Entry 2JJ2 (X-ray diffraction, 2.40 A resolution); this record covers chains A and G of the 7 polymer chains in the assembly.

== Chain A ==
Molecule: ATP synthase subunit alpha heart isoform
From: Bos taurus
Notes: EC 3.6.1.34
Reference sequence: P19483 (ATPA_BOVIN); residues 2-510 here correspond to UniProt positions 45-553 (UniProt number = residue number + 43)
Sequence (510 residues; each row starts with the number of its first residue):
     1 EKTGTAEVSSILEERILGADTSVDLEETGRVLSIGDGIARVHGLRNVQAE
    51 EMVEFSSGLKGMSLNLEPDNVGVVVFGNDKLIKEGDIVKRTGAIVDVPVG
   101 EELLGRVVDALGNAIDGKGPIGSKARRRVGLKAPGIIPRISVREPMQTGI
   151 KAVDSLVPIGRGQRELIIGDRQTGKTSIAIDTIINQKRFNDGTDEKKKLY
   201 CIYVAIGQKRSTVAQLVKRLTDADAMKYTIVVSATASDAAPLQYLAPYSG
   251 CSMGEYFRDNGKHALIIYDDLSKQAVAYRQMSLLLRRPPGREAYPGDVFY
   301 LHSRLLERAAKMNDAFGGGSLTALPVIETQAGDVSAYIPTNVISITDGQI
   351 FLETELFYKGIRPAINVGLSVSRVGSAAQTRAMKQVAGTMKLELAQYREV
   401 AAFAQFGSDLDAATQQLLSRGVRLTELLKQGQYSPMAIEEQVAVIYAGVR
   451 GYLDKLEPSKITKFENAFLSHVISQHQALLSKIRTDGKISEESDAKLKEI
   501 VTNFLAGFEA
Not modelled in the structure: 1-23
Metal / ion sites: Mg2+: T176 (together with AMP-PNP)
Small-molecule neighbours: AMP-PNP (ANP; phosphoaminophosphonic acid-adenylate ester): D170, R171, Q172, T173, G174, K175, T176, S177, E328, F357, R362, P363, Q430, G431, Q432, Y433
UniProt features mapped onto this chain:
  - binding site (ATP): Q172, G174, K175, T176, S177, Q430, Q432
  - binding site (Mg(2+)): T176, D269
  - site: S370 (Required for activity)
  - modified residue: S10 (Phosphoserine), S22 (Phosphoserine), S33 (Phosphoserine), S63 (Phosphoserine), K80 (N6-acetyllysine), K83 (N6-acetyllysine), K89 (N6-acetyllysine), T91 (Phosphothreonine), K118 (N6-acetyllysine), S123 (Phosphoserine), K124 (N6-acetyllysine), S141 (Phosphoserine), R161 (Omega-N-methylarginine), K187 (N6-acetyllysine), K196 (N6-acetyllysine), K197 (N6-acetyllysine), K218 (N6-acetyllysine), K262 (N6-acetyllysine), K384 (N6-acetyllysine), K391 (N6-acetyllysine) and 5 more in UniProt
  - glycosylation: S33 (O-linked (GlcNAc) serine)

== Chain G ==
Molecule: ATP synthase gamma chain
From: Bos taurus
Notes: EC 3.6.1.34
Reference sequence: P05631 (ATPG_BOVIN); residues 1-272 here correspond to UniProt positions 26-297 (UniProt number = residue number + 25)
Sequence (272 residues; row label = number of the first residue in the row):
     1 ATLKDITRRLKSIKNIQKITKSMKMVAAAKYARAERELKPARVYGVGSLA
    51 LYEKADIKTPEDKKKHLIIGVSSDRGLCGAIHSSVAKQMKSEAANLAAAG
   101 KEVKIIGVGDKIRSILHRTHSDQFLVTFKEVGRRPPTFGDASVIALELLN
   151 SGYEFDEGSIIFNRFRSVISYKTEEKPIFSLDTISSAESMSIYDDIDADV
   201 LRNYQEYSLANIIYYSLKESTTSEQSARMTAMDNASKNASEMIDKLTLTF
   251 NRTRQAVITKELIEIISGAAAL
Not modelled in the structure: 48-71, 90-105, 116-128, 141-160, 174-205
Small-molecule neighbours: 3,5,7,3',4'-pentahydroxyflavone (QUE): A256, T259, K260, I263, E264
UniProt features mapped onto this chain:
  - modified residue: K14 (N6-acetyllysine), K24 (N6-succinyllysine), K30 (N6-acetyllysine), K90 (N6-acetyllysine), S121 (Phosphoserine), K129 (N6-acetyllysine), K172 (N6-acetyllysine), K245 (N6-succinyllysine)

== Interface between chain A and chain G ==
Pairs across the interface - 12 pairs, chain A then chain G:
  R286(A) with L272(G)
  P289(A) with I265(G), hydrophobic
  G290(A) with L262(G)
  R291(A) with I258(G); L262(G)
  E292(A) with E261(G)
  A293(A) with I265(G)
  E355(A) with K11(G), salt bridge
  F403(A) with S22(G)
  D409(A) with K30(G), salt bridge; R133(G), salt bridge; R134(G), salt bridge
Other interface residues (no listed pair), chain A (11 interface residues in all): A402, F406
Other interface residues (no listed pair), chain G (16 interface residues in all): K18, I19, V26, R75, I266, A269

== Summary ==
Chain A and chain G form an interface of 11 and 16 residues respectively, with 4 salt bridges. Among the polar
pairs are E355(A)-K11(G), D409(A)-K30(G) and D409(A)-R133(G). Ligands of chain A: AMP-PNP. Chain G binds
3,5,7,3',4'-pentahydroxyflavone.
Chain A is ATP synthase subunit alpha heart isoform and chain G is ATP synthase gamma chain, both from Bos
taurus; the structure, The Structure of F1-ATPase inhibited by quercetin, was determined by X-ray diffraction
together with 2JIZ and 2JJ1 from the same study.
